4MHD - chains A and C of the 3 polymer chains in the assembly; structure by X-ray diffraction, 2.32 A resolution.

Chain A (and C):
Name: Spermidine n1-acetyltransferase
From: Vibrio cholerae O1 biovar El Tor
Notes: chain C of this document is another copy of the same molecule, construct and numbering; everything in this record applies to it too
UniProtKB: Q9KL03 (Q9KL03_VIBCH); residue numbers follow UniProt; this construct covers 1-173
Amino-acid sequence (197 residues; numbered -23 to 173; the number before each row is that of its first residue; numbers below 1 keep their minus sign (Met-23 is residue -23)):
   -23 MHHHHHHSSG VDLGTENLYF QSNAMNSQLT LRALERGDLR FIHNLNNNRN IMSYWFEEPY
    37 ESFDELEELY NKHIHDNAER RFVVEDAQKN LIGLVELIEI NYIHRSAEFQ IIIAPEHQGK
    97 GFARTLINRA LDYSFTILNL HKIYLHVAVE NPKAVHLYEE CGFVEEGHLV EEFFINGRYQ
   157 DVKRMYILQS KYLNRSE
Unresolved in the structure: -23 to 1, 172-173 (chain C: -23 to 1)
Sequence notes: expression tag (-23 to 0)
Residues lining bound ligands:
  - spermidine (SPD), molecule 1: Glu33, Glu34, Tyr36, Glu37, Glu41
  - spermidine (SPD), molecule 2: His49, Ile50, His51, Asp52, Asn53, Glu55, Arg56
UniProt features mapped onto this chain:
  - active site: Tyr134 (Proton donor)
  - binding site (spermine): Met28, Glu33, Glu41, His49 to Asp52, Glu84 to Gln86
  - binding site (Mg(2+)): Glu33, Glu75
  - binding site (spermidine): Glu33, Glu41
  - binding site (acetyl-CoA): Ile87 to Ile89, Gln94 to Arg100, Asn127 to Glu136
  - site: Glu84 (Could be important for selectivity toward long polyamines)
Reported in the primary citation:
  - binding site for spermidine: Glu33, Glu41, His49, Ile50, Asp52, Glu55
  - conformationally variable residues (loop rearrangement, side-chain flip): Phe32, Tyr36
  - allosteric site: Phe17, Ile18, Leu21, Met28, Trp31, Glu33, Glu41, Leu42, Leu45, His49, Ile50, Asp52, Glu55, Leu70, Ile88
  - specificity-determining residues: Glu33, Glu75, Glu84 (proposed by the authors, not directly observed)
  - catalytic residues: Tyr134 (citing earlier work)

Interface between chain A and chain C:
Contacting residue pairs - 42 pairs, chain A then chain C:
  Phe32(A) with His80(C), hydrogen bond (backbone-side chain)
  Glu34(A) with Tyr78(C), hydrogen bond
  Ile79(A) with Glu34(C)
  His80(A) with Phe32(C), hydrogen bond (side chain-backbone); Glu148(C); Phe149(C); Phe150(C), hydrogen bond (side chain-backbone); Tyr155(C)
  Arg81(A) with Tyr155(C), hydrogen bond
  His117(A) with Glu147(C), salt bridge; Tyr155(C)
  Lys118(A) with Val146(C), hydrogen bond (side chain-backbone); Glu147(C); Glu148(C), salt bridge
  Glu142(A) with Gly143(C); His144(C), hydrogen bond (backbone-backbone); Leu145(C); Val146(C), hydrogen bond (side chain-backbone)
  Gly143(A) with Glu142(C); Gly143(C)
  His144(A) with Glu142(C), hydrogen bond (backbone-backbone)
  Leu145(A) with Glu142(C); Arg160(C)
  Val146(A) with Lys118(C), hydrogen bond (backbone-side chain); Glu142(C), hydrogen bond (backbone-side chain); Tyr162(C)
  Glu147(A) with His117(C), salt bridge; Lys118(C); Leu164(C)
  Glu148(A) with His80(C); Lys118(C), salt bridge; Arg160(C), salt bridge
  Phe149(A) with His80(C)
  Phe150(A) with Ile79(C); His80(C), hydrogen bond (backbone-side chain)
  Tyr155(A) with His80(C); Arg81(C), hydrogen bond; His117(C)
  Arg160(A) with Leu145(C); Glu148(C), salt bridge
  Tyr162(A) with Val146(C)
  Leu164(A) with Glu147(C)
Also at the interface, not in a pair above, chain A (21 interface residues in all): Tyr120
Also at the interface, not in a pair above, chain C (22 interface residues in all): Tyr120

Summary:
21 residues of chain A face 22 of chain C across their interface; the contacts include 13 hydrogen bonds and 6
salt bridges. Polar pairs include His117(A)-Glu147(C), Lys118(A)-Glu148(C) and Glu148(A)-Arg160(C). Chain A
binds spermidine. The paper reports the catalytic residue Tyr134(A); a binding site for spermidine at
Glu33(A), Glu41(A) and His49(A) among others.
Chain A and chain C are both Spermidine n1-acetyltransferase (Vibrio cholerae O1 biovar El Tor); the
structure, Crystal structure of spermidine N-acetyltransferase from Vibrio cholerae in complex with
spermidine, was determined by X-ray diffraction together with 4R57, 4R87, 4NCZ, 4MI4 and 4JJX from the same
study.
